PDB entry 2A45 | X-ray diffraction, 3.65 A resolution | chains B and J of the 10 polymer chains in the assembly

# Chain B
Name: Thrombin heavy chain
Organism: Homo sapiens
Notes: EC 3.4.21.5
Reference sequence: P00734 (THRB_HUMAN); the construct lacks a stretch of the UniProt sequence and is renumbered around it, so the offset changes along the chain: 16-36 = UniProt 364-384; 37-60 = UniProt 386-409; 61-77 = UniProt 419-435; 78-97 = UniProt 437-456; 6 more segments
Chain sequence (259 residues; numbered 16 to 247 plus 28 insertion-coded residues; 1 number in that range is skipped by the numbering (no residue carries it; nothing is unmodelled there); the number before each row is that of its first residue; a row labelled like 60A-60I holds insertion residues (60A, then the next letters in order)):
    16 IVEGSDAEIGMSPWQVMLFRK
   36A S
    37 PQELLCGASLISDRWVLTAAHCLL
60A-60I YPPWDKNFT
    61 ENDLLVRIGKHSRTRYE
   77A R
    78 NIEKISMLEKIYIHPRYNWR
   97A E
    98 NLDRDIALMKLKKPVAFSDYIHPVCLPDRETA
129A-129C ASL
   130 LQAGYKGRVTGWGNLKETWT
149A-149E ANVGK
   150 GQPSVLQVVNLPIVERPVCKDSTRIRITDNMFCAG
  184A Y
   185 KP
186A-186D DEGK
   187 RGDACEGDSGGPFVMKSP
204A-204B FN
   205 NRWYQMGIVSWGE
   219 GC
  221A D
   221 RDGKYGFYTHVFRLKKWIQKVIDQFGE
Unresolved in the structure: 247
Disulfide bonds: Cys42-Cys58, Cys168-Cys182, Cys191-Cys220
Small-molecule neighbours: 0G6 (D-phenylalanyl-N-[(2S,3S)-6-{[amino(iminio)methyl]amino}-1-chloro-2-hydroxyhexan-3-yl]-L-prolinamide): Cys42, His57, Cys58, Tyr60A, Trp60D, Asn98, Leu99, Asp189, Ala190, Cys191, Glu192, Gly193, Asp194, Ser195, Ser214, Trp215, Gly216, Gly219, Cys220, Gly226
Swiss-Prot annotation at these positions:
  - region: Ala183 to Val200 (High affinity receptor-binding region which is also known as the TP508 peptide)
  - active site (Charge relay system): His57, Asp102, Ser195
  - glycosylation: Asn60G (N-linked (GlcNAc...) (complex) asparagine)

# Chain J
Name: Fibrinogen alpha chain
Organism: Homo sapiens
Notes: fragment: UNP P02671, residues 36-92
Reference sequence: P02671 (FIBA_HUMAN); residues 17-73 here correspond to UniProt positions 36-92 (UniProt number = residue number + 19)
Chain sequence (57 residues; numbered 17 to 73; the number before each row is that of its first residue):
    17 GPRVVERHQSACKDSDWPFCSDEDWNYKCPSGCRMKGLIDEVNQDFTNRI
    67 NKLKNSL
Unresolved in the structure: 17-25
Swiss-Prot annotation at these positions:
  - region: Gly17 to Arg19 (Alpha-chain polymerization, binding distal domain of another fibrin gamma chain)
  - modified residue (Phosphoserine): Ser26, Ser31, Ser37

# Interface between chain B and chain J
Residue-residue contacts (16; chain B residue first):
  Phe34(B) - Phe35(J)  hydrophobic
  Lys36(B) - Pro34(J)
  Lys36(B) - Phe35(J)
  Ser36A(B) - Trp33(J)  hydrogen bond (side chain-backbone)
  Gln38(B) - Trp33(J)
  Gln38(B) - Pro34(J)
  Gln38(B) - Phe35(J)
  Arg67(B) - Phe35(J)
  Tyr76(B) - Asp38(J)
  Lys81(B) - Asp38(J)
  Ile82(B) - Ser37(J)
  Ile82(B) - Asp38(J)  hydrogen bond (backbone-side chain)
  Ser83(B) - Ser37(J)
  Met84(B) - Ser37(J)  hydrogen bond (backbone-side chain)
  Met84(B) - Glu39(J)
  Lys110(B) - Glu39(J)  salt bridge
Also at the interface, not in a pair above, chain B (13 interface residues in all): Leu65, Glu80
Also at the interface, not in a pair above, chain J (7 interface residues in all): Cys36

# Overview
13 residues of chain B and 7 residues of chain J are in contact; the contacts include 3 hydrogen bonds and 1
salt bridge. Polar pairs include Lys110(B)-Glu39(J), Ser36A(B)-Trp33(J) and Ile82(B)-Asp38(J). Bound to chain
B: compound 0G6. From UniProt: 3 active-site residues on chain B.
Chain B is Thrombin heavy chain and chain J is Fibrinogen alpha chain, both from Homo sapiens; the structure,
Crystal structure of the complex between thrombin and the central "E" region of fibrin, was determined by
X-ray diffraction.
